PDB entry 4ED1 | X-ray diffraction, 1.81 A resolution | chains A and T of the 3 polymer chains in the assembly

== Chain A ==
Protein: DNA polymerase eta
Source organism: Homo sapiens
Notes: EC 2.7.7.7; fragment: Catalytic core
UniProtKB: Q9Y253 (POLH_HUMAN); residue numbers follow UniProt; this construct covers 1-432
Sequence (435 residues; each row starts with the number of its first residue; numbers below 1 keep their minus sign (Gly-2 is residue -2)):
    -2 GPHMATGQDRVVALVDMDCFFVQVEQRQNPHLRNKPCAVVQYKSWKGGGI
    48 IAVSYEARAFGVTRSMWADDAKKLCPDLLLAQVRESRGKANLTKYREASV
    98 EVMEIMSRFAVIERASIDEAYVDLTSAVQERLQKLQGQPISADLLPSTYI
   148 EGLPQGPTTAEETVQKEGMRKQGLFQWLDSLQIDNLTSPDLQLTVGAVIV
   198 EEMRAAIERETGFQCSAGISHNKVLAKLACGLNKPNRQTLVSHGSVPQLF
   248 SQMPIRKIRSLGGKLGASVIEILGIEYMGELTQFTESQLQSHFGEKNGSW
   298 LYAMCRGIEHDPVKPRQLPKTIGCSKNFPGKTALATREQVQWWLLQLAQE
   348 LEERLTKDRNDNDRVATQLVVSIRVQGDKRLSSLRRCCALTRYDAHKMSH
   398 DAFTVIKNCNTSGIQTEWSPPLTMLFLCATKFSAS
Disordered / not traced: 155-159
Differences from the reference sequence: expression tag (-2 to 0)
UniProt features mapped onto this chain:
  - binding site (Mg(2+)): Asp13, Met14, Asp115, Glu116
  - binding site (Mn(2+)): Asp13, Met14, Asp115, Glu116
  - binding site (a 2'-deoxyribonucleoside 5'-triphosphate): Arg61
Bound ions: Na+: Asp13, Asp115, Glu116 (together with 2'-deoxyadenosine 5'-triphosphate) (shared with 1 residue of chain P); Ca2+: Asp13, Met14, Asp115 (together with 2'-deoxyadenosine 5'-triphosphate)
Residues lining bound ligands: 2'-deoxyadenosine 5'-triphosphate (DTP): Asp13, Met14, Asp15, Cys16, Phe17, Phe18, Ile48, Ala49, Tyr52, Arg55, Arg61, Ile114, Asp115, Glu116, Lys231
From the paper describing this entry:
  - mutagenesis - S113A: unchanged catalytic activity

== Chain T ==
Molecule: 12-nt DNA strand
Sequence (12 nucleotides; each row starts with the number of its first residue):
     1 CATTATGACGCT
Residues lining bound ligands: 2'-deoxyadenosine 5'-triphosphate (DTP): DT3, DT4, DA5

== Interface between chain A and chain T ==
Pairs across the interface - 39 pairs, chain A then chain T:
  Gln38(A) - DT4(T)  hydrogen bond to the base
  Gln38(A) - DA5(T)  sugar contact
  Tyr39(A) - DT4(T)  phosphate contact
  Tyr39(A) - DA5(T)  hydrogen bond to the phosphate
  Trp42(A) - DA2(T)  stacking on the base
  Arg61(A) - DT3(T)  base contact
  Ser62(A) - DT3(T)  base contact
  Trp64(A) - DA2(T)  phosphate contact
  Trp64(A) - DT3(T)  phosphate contact
  Lys86(A) - DT6(T)  salt bridge to the phosphate
  Leu89(A) - DA5(T)  phosphate contact
  Arg93(A) - DT6(T)  salt bridge to the phosphate
  Arg93(A) - DG7(T)  salt bridge to the phosphate
  Lys293(A) - DG10(T)  salt bridge to the phosphate
  Lys311(A) - DC9(T)  phosphate contact
  Arg313(A) - DA8(T)  salt bridge to the phosphate
  Arg313(A) - DC9(T)  salt bridge to the phosphate
  Pro316(A) - DA8(T)  phosphate contact
  Lys317(A) - DA8(T)  hydrogen bond to the phosphate
  Lys317(A) - DC9(T)  salt bridge to the phosphate
  Thr318(A) - DG7(T)  sugar contact
  Thr318(A) - DA8(T)  hydrogen bond to the phosphate
  Ile319(A) - DG7(T)  phosphate contact
  Gly320(A) - DT6(T)  sugar contact
  Gly320(A) - DG7(T)  hydrogen bond to the phosphate
  Cys321(A) - DT6(T)  phosphate contact
  Ser322(A) - DA5(T)  sugar contact
  Ser322(A) - DT6(T)  hydrogen bond to the phosphate
  Lys323(A) - DA5(T)  salt bridge to the phosphate
  Asn324(A) - DT4(T)  hydrogen bond to the phosphate
  Asn324(A) - DA5(T)  hydrogen bond to the phosphate
  Pro326(A) - DC1(T)  phosphate contact
  Pro326(A) - DA2(T)  sugar contact
  Pro326(A) - DT4(T)  phosphate contact
  Gly327(A) - DC1(T)  hydrogen bond to the phosphate
  Gly327(A) - DA2(T)  phosphate contact
  Thr329(A) - DA2(T)  base contact
  Arg351(A) - DT6(T)  salt bridge to the phosphate
  Arg351(A) - DG7(T)  salt bridge to the phosphate
Interface residues without a listed pair, chain A (31 interface residues in all): Ile47, Ile48, Ala87, Arg111, Leu315, Glu347

== Summary ==
Chain A and chain T form an interface of 31 and 10 residues respectively, with 9 hydrogen bonds, 10 salt
bridges and 1 aromatic stacking contact. Among the polar pairs are Gln38(A)-DT4(T), Tyr39(A)-DA5(T) and
Lys317(A)-DA8(T). 2'-deoxyadenosine 5'-triphosphate is bound between chain A and chain T. The paper reports
that S113A of chain A leaves catalytic activity unchanged.
Chain A is DNA polymerase eta (Homo sapiens) and chain T is a 12-nt DNA strand; the structure, Human DNA
polymerase eta - DNA ternary complex: AT crystal at pH 7.0 (Na+ MES) with ..., was determined by X-ray
diffraction (same publication as 4ECQ, 4ECR, 4ECS, 4ECT, 4ECU, 4ECV and 10 further entries).
